PDB entry 6NQB | electron microscopy, 3.80 A resolution | chains A and L of the 16 polymer chains in the assembly

Chain A:
Molecule: 16S ribosomal RNA
From: Escherichia coli
Sequence (1542 nucleotides; numbered 1 to 1542; the number before each row is that of its first residue):
     1 AAAUUGAAGA GUUUGAUCAU GGCUCAGAUU GAACGCUGGC GGCAGGCCUA ACACAUGCAA
    61 GUCGAACGGU AACAGGAAGA AGCUUGCUUC UUUGCUGACG AGUGGCGGAC GGGUGAGUAA
   121 UGUCUGGGAA ACUGCCUGAU GGAGGGGGAU AACUACUGGA AACGGUAGCU AAUACCGCAU
   181 AACGUCGCAA GACCAAAGAG GGGGACCUUC GGGCCUCUUG CCAUCGGAUG UGCCCAGAUG
   241 GGAUUAGCUA GUAGGUGGGG UAACGGCUCA CCUAGGCGAC GAUCCCUAGC UGGUCUGAGA
   301 GGAUGACCAG CCACACUGGA ACUGAGACAC GGUCCAGACU CCUACGGGAG GCAGCAGUGG
   361 GGAAUAUUGC ACAAUGGGCG CAAGCCUGAU GCAGCCAUGC CGCGUGUAUG AAGAAGGCCU
   421 UCGGGUUGUA AAGUACUUUC AGCGGGGAGG AAGGGAGUAA AGUUAAUACC UUUGCUCAUU
   481 GACGUUACCC GCAGAAGAAG CACCGGCUAA CUCCGUGCCA GCAGCCGCGG UAAUACGGAG
   541 GGUGCAAGCG UUAAUCGGAA UUACUGGGCG UAAAGCGCAC GCAGGCGGUU UGUUAAGUCA
   601 GAUGUGAAAU CCCCGGGCUC AACCUGGGAA CUGCAUCUGA UACUGGCAAG CUUGAGUCUC
   661 GUAGAGGGGG GUAGAAUUCC AGGUGUAGCG GUGAAAUGCG UAGAGAUCUG GAGGAAUACC
   721 GGUGGCGAAG GCGGCCCCCU GGACGAAGAC UGACGCUCAG GUGCGAAAGC GUGGGGAGCA
   781 AACAGGAUUA GAUACCCUGG UAGUCCACGC CGUAAACGAU GUCGACUUGG AGGUUGUGCC
   841 CUUGAGGCGU GGCUUCCGGA GCUAACGCGU UAAGUCGACC GCCUGGGGAG UACGGCCGCA
   901 AGGUUAAAAC UCAAAUGAAU UGACGGGGGC CCGCACAAGC GGUGGAGCAU GUGGUUUAAU
   961 UCGAUGCAAC GCGAAGAACC UUACCUGGUC UUGACAUCCA CGGAAGUUUU CAGAGAUGAG
  1021 AAUGUGCCUU CGGGAACCGU GAGACAGGUG CUGCAUGGCU GUCGUCAGCU CGUGUUGUGA
  1081 AAUGUUGGGU UAAGUCCCGC AACGAGCGCA ACCCUUAUCC UUUGUUGCCA GCGGUCCGGC
  1141 CGGGAACUCA AAGGAGACUG CCAGUGAUAA ACUGGAGGAA GGUGGGGAUG ACGUCAAGUC
  1201 AUCAUGGCCC UUACGACCAG GGCUACACAC GUGCUACAAU GGCGCAUACA AAGAGAAGCG
  1261 ACCUCGCGAG AGCAAGCGGA CCUCAUAAAG UGCGUCGUAG UCCGGAUUGG AGUCUGCAAC
  1321 UCGACUCCAU GAAGUCGGAA UCGCUAGUAA UCGUGGAUCA GAAUGCCACG GUGAAUACGU
  1381 UCCCGGGCCU UGUACACACC GCCCGUCACA CCAUGGGAGU GGGUUGCAAA AGAAGUAGGU
  1441 AGCUUAACCU UCGGGAGGGC GCUUACCACU UUGUGAUUCA UGACUGGGGU GAAGUCGUAA
  1501 CAAGGUAACC GUAGGGGAAC CUGCGGUUGG AUCACCUCCU UA
Not modelled in the structure: 1-4, 681-711, 781-800, 1397-1542

Chain L:
Name: 30S ribosomal protein S12
From: Escherichia coli
UniProt: V6FZ95 (V6FZ95_ECOLX); residues 1-123 here correspond to UniProt positions 2-124 (UniProt number = residue number + 1)
Amino-acid sequence (123 residues; numbered 1 to 123; the number before each row is that of its first residue):
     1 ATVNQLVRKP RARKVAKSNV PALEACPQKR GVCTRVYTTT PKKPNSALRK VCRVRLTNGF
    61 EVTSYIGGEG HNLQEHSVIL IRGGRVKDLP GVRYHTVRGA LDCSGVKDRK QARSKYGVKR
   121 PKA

Chain A / chain L interface:
Pairs across the interface (95):
  A33(A) - Gln28(L)  hydrogen bond to the base
  C34(A) - Val97(L)  sugar contact
  G35(A) - Gly99(L)  sugar contact
  G35(A) - Ser114(L)  hydrogen bond to the sugar
  G35(A) - Tyr116(L)  hydrogen bond to the sugar
  C36(A) - Ser114(L)  hydrogen bond to the sugar
  C36(A) - Val118(L)  sugar contact
  C36(A) - Lys119(L)  phosphate contact
  C36(A) - Arg120(L)  phosphate contact
  U37(A) - Lys119(L)  salt bridge to the phosphate
  U37(A) - Arg120(L)  hydrogen bond to the phosphate
  G302(A) - Arg13(L)  sugar contact
  G362(A) - Arg30(L)  salt bridge to the phosphate
  G362(A) - Thr57(L)  hydrogen bond to the phosphate
  A363(A) - Ala25(L)  base contact
  A363(A) - Cys26(L)  hydrogen bond to the base
  A363(A) - Pro27(L)  base contact
  A363(A) - Gln28(L)  sugar contact
  A363(A) - Lys29(L)  salt bridge to the phosphate
  A363(A) - Arg30(L)  salt bridge to the phosphate
  G500(A) - Arg120(L)  salt bridge to the phosphate
  C501(A) - Arg113(L)  salt bridge to the phosphate
  C501(A) - Ser114(L)  hydrogen bond to the phosphate
  A502(A) - Ala112(L)  phosphate contact
  A502(A) - Arg113(L)  hydrogen bond to the phosphate
  A502(A) - Ser114(L)  hydrogen bond to the phosphate
  A502(A) - Lys115(L)  phosphate contact
  C503(A) - Ala112(L)  phosphate contact
  C503(A) - Lys115(L)  salt bridge to the phosphate
  C518(A) - Ser46(L)  hydrogen bond to the phosphate
  C519(A) - Ser46(L)  hydrogen bond to the phosphate
  C519(A) - Ala47(L)  sugar contact
  A520(A) - Ala47(L)  phosphate contact
  A520(A) - Leu48(L)  phosphate contact
  G521(A) - Arg49(L)  hydrogen bond to the base
  G521(A) - Lys50(L)  phosphate contact
  G521(A) - Gly68(L)  phosphate contact
  G521(A) - Glu69(L)  phosphate contact
  G521(A) - Gly70(L)  hydrogen bond to the phosphate
  C522(A) - Arg49(L)  base contact
  C522(A) - Tyr65(L)  hydrogen bond to the phosphate
  C522(A) - Gly67(L)  phosphate contact
  C522(A) - Gly68(L)  hydrogen bond to the phosphate
  C522(A) - Asp88(L)  hydrogen bond to the base
  C522(A) - Tyr116(L)  sugar contact
  A523(A) - Arg49(L)  base contact
  A523(A) - Val86(L)  base contact
  A523(A) - Asp88(L)  hydrogen bond to the base
  A523(A) - Tyr116(L)  phosphate contact
  G527(A) - Asn45(L)  base contact
  C528(A) - Asn45(L)  hydrogen bond to the base
  G529(A) - Asn45(L)  base contact
  G529(A) - Ser46(L)  hydrogen bond to the base
  G529(A) - Ala47(L)  base contact
  G537(A) - Arg109(L)  salt bridge to the phosphate
  G538(A) - Arg109(L)  salt bridge to the phosphate
  G538(A) - Lys110(L)  hydrogen bond to the phosphate
  G538(A) - Gln111(L)  hydrogen bond to the phosphate
  A539(A) - Lys110(L)  salt bridge to the phosphate
  A539(A) - Gln111(L)  phosphate contact
  U551(A) - Arg82(L)  hydrogen bond to the sugar
  U552(A) - Pro27(L)  base contact
  U552(A) - Gln28(L)  base contact
  U552(A) - Arg82(L)  hydrogen bond to the sugar
  A553(A) - Val20(L)  phosphate contact
  A553(A) - Leu23(L)  phosphate contact
  A553(A) - Cys26(L)  sugar contact
  A553(A) - Pro27(L)  sugar contact
  A554(A) - Ser18(L)  phosphate contact
  A554(A) - Leu23(L)  phosphate contact
  U562(A) - Arg11(L)  base contact
  U562(A) - Ala12(L)  hydrogen bond to the sugar
  U562(A) - Arg13(L)  sugar contact
  U562(A) - Lys14(L)  base contact
  A563(A) - Arg11(L)  base contact
  C564(A) - Leu6(L)  phosphate contact
  C564(A) - Arg11(L)  salt bridge to the phosphate
  G585(A) - Asn4(L)  sugar contact
  A759(A) - Arg8(L)  sugar contact
  C879(A) - Asn4(L)  phosphate contact
  C880(A) - Thr2(L)  phosphate contact
  C880(A) - Asn4(L)  phosphate contact
  C880(A) - Gln5(L)  base contact
  C880(A) - Arg8(L)  phosphate contact
  G881(A) - Gln5(L)  base contact
  G881(A) - Arg8(L)  salt bridge to the phosphate
  C882(A) - Gln5(L)  hydrogen bond to the base
  C882(A) - Arg8(L)  salt bridge to the phosphate
  U884(A) - Lys14(L)  sugar contact
  G885(A) - Lys14(L)  salt bridge to the phosphate
  A909(A) - Lys17(L)  phosphate contact
  U911(A) - Arg93(L)  salt bridge to the phosphate
  C912(A) - Lys42(L)  salt bridge to the phosphate
  C912(A) - Arg85(L)  salt bridge to the phosphate
  A913(A) - Lys87(L)  salt bridge to the phosphate
Interface residues without a listed pair, chain A (48 interface residues in all): A303, C525, G550, G567, G568
Interface residues without a listed pair, chain L (57 interface residues in all): Ala1, Val3, Pro44, Gly84, Pro90, Gly91

In short:
48 residues of chain A and 57 residues of chain L are in contact, with 26 hydrogen bonds and 18 salt bridges.
Among the polar pairs are A33(A)-Gln28(L), A363(A)-Cys26(L) and G521(A)-Arg49(L).
Chain A is 16S ribosomal RNA and chain L is 30S ribosomal protein S12, both from Escherichia coli; the
structure, Role of Era in Assembly and Homeostasis of the Ribosomal Small Subunit, was determined by electron
microscopy.
